Entry 8T56 (electron microscopy, 2.80 A resolution); this record covers chains A and F of the 10 polymer chains in the assembly.

# Chain A
Molecule: Calcium permeable stress-gated cation channel 1
Organism: Arabidopsis thaliana
UniProtKB: Q5XEZ5 (CSC1_ARATH); numbering as in UniProt (aligned over 1-771)
Sequence (781 residues; row label = number of the first residue in the row):
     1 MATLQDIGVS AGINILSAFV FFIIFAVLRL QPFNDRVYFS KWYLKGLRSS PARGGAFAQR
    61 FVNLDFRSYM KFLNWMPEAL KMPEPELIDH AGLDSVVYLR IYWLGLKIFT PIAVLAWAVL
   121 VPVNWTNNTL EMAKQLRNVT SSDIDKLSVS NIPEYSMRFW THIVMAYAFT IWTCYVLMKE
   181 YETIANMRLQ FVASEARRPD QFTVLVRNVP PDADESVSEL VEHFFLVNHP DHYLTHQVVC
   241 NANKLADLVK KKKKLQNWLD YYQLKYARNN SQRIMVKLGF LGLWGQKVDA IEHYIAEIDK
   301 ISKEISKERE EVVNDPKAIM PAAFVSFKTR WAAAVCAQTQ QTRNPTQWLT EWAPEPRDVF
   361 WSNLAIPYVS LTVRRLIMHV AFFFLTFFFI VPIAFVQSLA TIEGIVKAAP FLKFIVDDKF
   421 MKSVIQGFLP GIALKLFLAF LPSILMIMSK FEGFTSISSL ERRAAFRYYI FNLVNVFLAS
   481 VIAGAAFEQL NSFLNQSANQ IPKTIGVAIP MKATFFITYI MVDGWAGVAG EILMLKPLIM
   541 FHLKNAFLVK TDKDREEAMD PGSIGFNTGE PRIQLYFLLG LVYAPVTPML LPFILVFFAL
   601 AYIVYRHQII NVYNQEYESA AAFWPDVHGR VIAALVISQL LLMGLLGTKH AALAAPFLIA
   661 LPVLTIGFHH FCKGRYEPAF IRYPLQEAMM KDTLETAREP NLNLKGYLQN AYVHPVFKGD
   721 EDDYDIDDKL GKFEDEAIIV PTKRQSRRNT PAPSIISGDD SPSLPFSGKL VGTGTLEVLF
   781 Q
Not modelled in the structure: 1, 51-70, 122-156, 267-289, 488-504, 649-653, 719-781
Construct notes: expression tag (772-781)
Ligand contacts: LBN (1-palmitoyl-2-oleoyl-sn-glycero-3-phosphocholine): P111, I112, L115, Y167, A168, T170, I171, W172, C174, Y175, M178, L661, L664, F668
Swiss-Prot annotation at these positions:
  - mutagenesis: W75 (W75K: Abolished activation in response to poke without affecting activation in response to stretch), P77 (P77R: Does not affect activation in response to poke or stretch), L80 (L80E: Abolished activation in response to poke without affecting activation in response to stretch), V335 (V335W: Abolished homodimerization, leading to formation of a monomer), K435 (K435I: Abolished activation in response to poke; when associated with I-536), L438 (L438K: Converts the channel into a constitutively active phospholipid scramblase), A439 (A439K: Converts the channel into an osmolarity-sensing phospholipid scramblase), E531 (E531A: Decreases the stretch-activated single-channel conductance by 1.6-fold), K536 (K536I: Abolished activation in response to poke; when associated with I-435)

# Chain F
Molecule: NSPr peptide
Sequence (37 residues; each row starts with the number of its first residue):
     1 FAEKFKEAVK DYFAKFWDPA AEKLKEAVKD YFAKLWD
Not modelled in the structure: 1-12

# Interface between chain A and chain F
Residue-residue contacts (6; chain A residue first):
  L115(A) - W36(F)  hydrophobic
  A118(A) - W36(F)  hydrophobic
  M157(A) - L35(F)  hydrophobic
  T161(A) - L35(F)
  V164(A) - Y31(F)
  V164(A) - F32(F)  hydrophobic
Other interface residues (no listed pair), chain A (7 interface residues in all): V119, W160

# Summary
7 residues of chain A face 4 of chain F across their interface. Ligands of chain A: compound LBN. UniProt
lists 9 mutagenesis sites on chain A.
Chain A is Calcium permeable stress-gated cation channel 1 (Arabidopsis thaliana) and chain F is NSPr peptide;
the structure, Structure of mechanically activated ion channel OSCA1.2 in peptidiscs, was determined by
electron microscopy together with 8T57 from the same study.
